9D9X - chains He and Hf of the 11 polymer chains in the assembly; structure by electron microscopy, 3.00 A resolution.

# Chain He (and Hf)
Name: Major capsid protein
Organism: Mycobacterium phage Bxb1
Notes: chain Hf of this document is another copy of the same molecule, construct and numbering; everything in this record applies to it too
UniProtKB: Q9B0A7 (Q9B0A7_BPMB1); residue numbers follow UniProt; this construct covers 1-397
Amino-acid sequence (397 residues; row label = number of the first residue in the row):
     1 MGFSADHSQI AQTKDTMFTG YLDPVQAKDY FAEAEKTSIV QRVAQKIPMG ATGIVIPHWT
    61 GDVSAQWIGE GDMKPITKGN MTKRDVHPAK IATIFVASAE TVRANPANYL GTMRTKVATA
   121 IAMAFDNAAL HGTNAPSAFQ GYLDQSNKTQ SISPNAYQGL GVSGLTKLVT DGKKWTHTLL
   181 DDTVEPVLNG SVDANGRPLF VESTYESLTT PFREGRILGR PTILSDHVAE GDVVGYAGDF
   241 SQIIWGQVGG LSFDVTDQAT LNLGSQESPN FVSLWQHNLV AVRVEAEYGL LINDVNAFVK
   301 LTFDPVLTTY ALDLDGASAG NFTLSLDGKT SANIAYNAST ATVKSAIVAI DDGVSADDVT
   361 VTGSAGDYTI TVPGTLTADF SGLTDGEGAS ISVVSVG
Unresolved in the structure: 1

# Chain He / chain Hf interface
Contacting residue pairs (108; chain He residue first):
  Gly2(He) - Gln266(Hf)  hydrogen bond (backbone-side chain)
  Leu22(He) - Thr52(Hf)
  Asp23(He) - Thr52(Hf)  hydrogen bond (backbone-side chain)
  Pro24(He) - Thr52(Hf)
  Pro24(He) - Gly53(Hf)
  Pro24(He) - Ile54(Hf)
  Pro24(He) - Val55(Hf)  hydrophobic
  Val25(He) - Gly53(Hf)  hydrogen bond (backbone-backbone)
  Val25(He) - Ile54(Hf)
  Val25(He) - Val55(Hf)  hydrogen bond (backbone-backbone)
  Gln26(He) - Val55(Hf)
  Ala27(He) - Val55(Hf)  hydrogen bond (backbone-backbone)
  Ala27(He) - Ile56(Hf)  hydrophobic
  Ala27(He) - Pro57(Hf)
  Lys28(He) - Ile56(Hf)
  Asp29(He) - Pro57(Hf)
  Asp29(He) - His58(Hf)
  Tyr30(He) - Ile47(Hf)  hydrophobic
  Tyr30(He) - Ile56(Hf)  hydrophobic
  Tyr30(He) - Ile244(Hf)  hydrophobic
  Phe31(He) - Ser241(Hf)
  Phe31(He) - Gln242(Hf)
  Phe31(He) - Ile244(Hf)  hydrophobic
  Phe31(He) - Leu291(Hf)  hydrophobic
  Phe31(He) - Asn293(Hf)
  Ala89(He) - Trp67(Hf)
  Lys90(He) - Trp67(Hf)
  Lys90(He) - Ile68(Hf)  hydrogen bond (backbone-backbone)
  Ile91(He) - Gln66(Hf)
  Ile91(He) - Trp67(Hf)  hydrophobic
  Ala92(He) - Ala65(Hf)
  Ala92(He) - Gln66(Hf)  hydrogen bond (backbone-backbone)
  Ala92(He) - Ile68(Hf)  hydrophobic
  Ala92(He) - Lys74(Hf)
  Ala92(He) - Pro75(Hf)
  Thr93(He) - Ser64(Hf)  hydrogen bond (side chain-backbone)
  Thr93(He) - Ala65(Hf)
  Thr93(He) - Pro75(Hf)
  Thr93(He) - Thr77(Hf)
  Ile94(He) - Lys74(Hf)
  Ile94(He) - Pro75(Hf)  hydrogen bond (backbone-backbone)
  Ile94(He) - Ile76(Hf)
  Ile94(He) - Thr77(Hf)  hydrogen bond (backbone-backbone)
  Phe95(He) - Thr77(Hf)
  Ala107(He) - Met81(Hf)  hydrophobic
  Tyr109(He) - Lys78(Hf)
  Tyr109(He) - Gly79(Hf)  hydrogen bond (side chain-backbone)
  Thr112(He) - Trp59(Hf)
  Met113(He) - Trp59(Hf)  hydrophobic
  Met113(He) - Val63(Hf)  hydrophobic
  Met113(He) - Gly79(Hf)
  Lys116(He) - Trp59(Hf)
  Lys116(He) - Val63(Hf)
  Val117(He) - Val63(Hf)  hydrophobic
  Ala120(He) - Val63(Hf)
  Ile121(He) - Ala65(Hf)  hydrophobic
  Ala124(He) - Trp67(Hf)
  Asn134(He) - Trp67(Hf)
  Pro136(He) - Trp67(Hf)  hydrophobic
  Phe139(He) - Trp67(Hf)  hydrophobic
  Asp182(He) - Lys174(Hf)  salt bridge
  Thr183(He) - Val169(Hf)
  Glu185(He) - Leu165(Hf)
  Glu185(He) - Arg220(Hf)  salt bridge
  Pro186(He) - Val162(Hf)
  Pro186(He) - Leu165(Hf)
  Pro186(He) - Thr166(Hf)
  Asn189(He) - Tyr157(Hf)  hydrogen bond (backbone-side chain)
  Asn189(He) - Gly161(Hf)  hydrogen bond (side chain-backbone)
  Asn189(He) - Val162(Hf)
  Asn189(He) - Leu165(Hf)
  Asn189(He) - Leu218(Hf)
  Gly190(He) - Val162(Hf)
  Asn195(He) - Asp193(Hf)
  Asn195(He) - Ala194(Hf)  hydrogen bond (backbone-backbone)
  Asn195(He) - Asn195(Hf)
  Arg197(He) - Asp193(Hf)  salt bridge
  Arg197(He) - Pro198(Hf)  hydrogen bond (side chain-backbone)
  Arg197(He) - Leu199(Hf)
  Pro198(He) - Tyr157(Hf)
  Val201(He) - Tyr157(Hf)
  Ser203(He) - Leu199(Hf)
  Ser203(He) - Glu202(Hf)  hydrogen bond
  Thr204(He) - Phe200(Hf)
  Thr204(He) - Glu202(Hf)
  Thr204(He) - Thr210(Hf)
  Tyr205(He) - Leu199(Hf)
  Tyr205(He) - Ile217(Hf)
  Tyr205(He) - Leu218(Hf)  hydrogen bond (backbone-backbone)
  Glu206(He) - Thr210(Hf)  hydrogen bond
  Glu206(He) - Arg216(Hf)
  Glu206(He) - Leu218(Hf)
  Glu206(He) - Gly219(Hf)  hydrogen bond (backbone-backbone)
  Ser207(He) - Leu218(Hf)
  Ser207(He) - Gly219(Hf)
  Leu208(He) - Leu218(Hf)
  Leu208(He) - Gly219(Hf)
  Leu208(He) - Arg220(Hf)
  Thr209(He) - Leu218(Hf)
  Leu263(He) - Ile76(Hf)  hydrophobic
  Gln266(He) - Met73(Hf)
  Arg283(He) - Lys74(Hf)
  Glu285(He) - Lys74(Hf)  salt bridge
  Asp351(He) - Asp351(Hf)
  Asp351(He) - Asp352(Hf)  hydrogen bond (backbone-backbone)
  Asp351(He) - Gly353(Hf)  hydrogen bond (backbone-backbone)
  Asp352(He) - Gly353(Hf)
  Gly353(He) - Asp351(Hf)
Also at the interface, not in a pair above, chain He (65 interface residues in all): Phe3, Val96, Phe125, Ala194, Leu261, Asn262, Tyr288, Lys329, Val348, Ile350, Val354
Also at the interface, not in a pair above, chain Hf (60 interface residues in all): Gln45, Pro48, His87, Arg197, Val201, Ile243, Ile350, Val354

# Overview
The interface between chain He and chain Hf involves 65 residues on one side and 60 on the other, with 21
hydrogen bonds and 4 salt bridges. Among the polar pairs are Asp182(He)-Lys174(Hf), Glu185(He)-Arg220(Hf) and
Arg197(He)-Asp193(Hf).
Both chains are Major capsid protein (Mycobacterium phage Bxb1). Entry 9D9X (Mycobacteriophage Bxb1 Capsid -
Composite map and model) was determined by electron microscopy, deposited together with 9D9W, 9D93, 9D94 and
9D9L.
